3EXE - chains A and C of the 4 polymer chains in the assembly; structure by X-ray diffraction, 1.98 A resolution.

== Chain A (and C) ==
Name: Pyruvate dehydrogenase E1 component subunit alpha, somatic form, mitochondrial
From: Homo sapiens
Notes: EC 1.2.4.1; fragment: E1p-alpha; chain C of this document is another copy of the same molecule, construct and numbering; everything in this record applies to it too
UniProtKB: P08559 (ODPA_HUMAN); residues 1-361 here correspond to UniProt positions 30-390 (UniProt number = residue number + 29)
Chain sequence (382 residues; row label = number of the first residue in the row; numbers below 1 keep their minus sign (Met-20 is residue -20)):
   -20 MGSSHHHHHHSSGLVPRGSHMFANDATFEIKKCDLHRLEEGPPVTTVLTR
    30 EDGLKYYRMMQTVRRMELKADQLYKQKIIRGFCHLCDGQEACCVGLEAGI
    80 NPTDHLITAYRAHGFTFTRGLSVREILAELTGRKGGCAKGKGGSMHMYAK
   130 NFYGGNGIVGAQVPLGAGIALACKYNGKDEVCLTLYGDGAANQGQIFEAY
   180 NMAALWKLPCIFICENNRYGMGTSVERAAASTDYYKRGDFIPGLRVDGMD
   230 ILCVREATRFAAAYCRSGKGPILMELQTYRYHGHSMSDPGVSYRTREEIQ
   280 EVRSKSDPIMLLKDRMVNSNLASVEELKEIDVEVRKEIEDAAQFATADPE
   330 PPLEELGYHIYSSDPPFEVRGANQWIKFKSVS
Disordered / not traced: -20 to -2 (chain C: -20 to -1)
Differences from the reference sequence: expression tag (-20 to 0)
Bound ions: Mn2+: Asp167, Asn196, Tyr198 (together with thiamine diphosphate)
Small-molecule neighbours: thiamine diphosphate (TPP): Tyr89, Arg90, Gly136, Ile137, Val138, Gly166, Asp167, Gly168, Ala169, Gln172, Asn196, Tyr198, Gly199, Met200, Arg259, His263
Curated features (UniProtKB/Swiss-Prot):
  - binding site (pyruvate): His63, Tyr89, Arg90, Ala128, Gly136, Val138, Asp167, Gly168, Ala169, Asn196, Tyr198
  - binding site (thiamine diphosphate): Tyr89, Arg90, Gly136, Val138, Asp167, Gly168, Ala169, Asn196, His263
  - binding site (Mg(2+)): Asp167, Asn196, Tyr198
  - modified residue: Lys34 (N6-acetyllysine), Ser203 (Phosphoserine), Lys215 (N6-acetyllysine), Lys248 (N6-succinyllysine), Ser264 (Phosphoserine), Ser266 (Phosphoserine), Ser271 (Phosphoserine), Tyr272 (Phosphotyrosine), Lys284 (N6-acetyllysine), Lys292 (N6-acetyllysine), Lys307 (N6-acetyllysine), Lys356 (N6-succinyllysine)
Reported in the primary citation:
  - post-translational modification sites: Ser203, Ser264, Ser271 (citing earlier work)
  - binding site for thiamine diphosphate: Tyr89, Arg259, His263
  - mutagenesis - Y89F (450-fold): decreased binding to thiamine diphosphate
  - mutagenesis - Y89F: unchanged catalytic activity
  - contacts within the chain: Tyr198-Ser203, Ser203-Glu205, Ser264-Ser266 (water-mediated contact)
  - Mn2+ coordination: Tyr198

== Interface between chain A and chain C ==
Residue-residue contacts (38):
  Asn171(A) - Glu177(C)
  Asn171(A) - Asn180(C)
  Gln172(A) - Glu177(C)
  Gly173(A) - Gly173(C)
  Gly173(A) - Glu177(C)  hydrogen bond (backbone-side chain)
  Phe176(A) - Phe176(C)  hydrophobic
  Glu177(A) - Asn171(C)
  Glu177(A) - Gln172(C)
  Glu177(A) - Gly173(C)  hydrogen bond (side chain-backbone)
  Asn180(A) - Asn171(C)
  Asn180(A) - Ala207(C)  hydrogen bond (side chain-backbone)
  Asn180(A) - Ala208(C)
  Asn180(A) - Ala209(C)  hydrogen bond (side chain-backbone)
  Asn180(A) - Arg216(C)
  Ala183(A) - Ala209(C)  hydrophobic
  Leu184(A) - Glu205(C)
  Leu184(A) - Arg206(C)
  Leu184(A) - Ala207(C)
  Leu184(A) - Ala209(C)
  Glu205(A) - Leu184(C)
  Arg206(A) - Leu184(C)
  Ala207(A) - Asn180(C)  hydrogen bond (backbone-side chain)
  Ala207(A) - Leu184(C)
  Ala208(A) - Asn180(C)
  Ala208(A) - Leu184(C)
  Ala209(A) - Asn180(C)  hydrogen bond (backbone-side chain)
  Ala209(A) - Ala183(C)  hydrophobic
  Ala209(A) - Leu184(C)
  Ala209(A) - Phe219(C)  hydrophobic
  Ser210(A) - Phe219(C)
  Lys215(A) - Asp218(C)
  Arg216(A) - Asp218(C)
  Arg216(A) - Phe219(C)
  Asp218(A) - Lys215(C)
  Asp218(A) - Arg216(C)
  Phe219(A) - Ala209(C)  hydrophobic
  Phe219(A) - Ser210(C)
  Phe219(A) - Arg216(C)
Other interface residues (no listed pair), chain A (19 interface residues in all): Gln174
Other interface residues (no listed pair), chain C (19 interface residues in all): Gln174

== Overview ==
Chain A and chain C each contribute 19 residues to their interface, with 6 hydrogen bonds. Polar contacts
include Gly173(A)-Glu177(C), Asn180(A)-Ala207(C) and Asn180(A)-Ala209(C). Ligands of chain A: thiamine
diphosphate. From the paper: a binding site for thiamine diphosphate at Tyr89(A), Arg259(A) and His263(A);
Y89F of chain A reduces binding to thiamine diphosphate.
Both chains are Pyruvate dehydrogenase E1 component subunit alpha, somatic form, mitochondrial (Homo sapiens).
Entry 3EXE (Crystal structure of the pyruvate dehydrogenase (E1p) component of human pyruvate dehydrogenase
complex) was determined by X-ray diffraction together with 3EXF, 3EXG, 3EXH and 3EXI from the same study.
